PDB entry 3RZD | X-ray diffraction, 3.30 A resolution | chains C and J of the 12 polymer chains in the assembly

== Chain C ==
Name: DNA-directed RNA polymerase II subunit RPB3
Source organism: Saccharomyces cerevisiae
UniProtKB: P16370 (RPB3_YEAST); residue numbers follow UniProt; this construct covers 1-318
Sequence (318 residues; each row starts with the number of its first residue):
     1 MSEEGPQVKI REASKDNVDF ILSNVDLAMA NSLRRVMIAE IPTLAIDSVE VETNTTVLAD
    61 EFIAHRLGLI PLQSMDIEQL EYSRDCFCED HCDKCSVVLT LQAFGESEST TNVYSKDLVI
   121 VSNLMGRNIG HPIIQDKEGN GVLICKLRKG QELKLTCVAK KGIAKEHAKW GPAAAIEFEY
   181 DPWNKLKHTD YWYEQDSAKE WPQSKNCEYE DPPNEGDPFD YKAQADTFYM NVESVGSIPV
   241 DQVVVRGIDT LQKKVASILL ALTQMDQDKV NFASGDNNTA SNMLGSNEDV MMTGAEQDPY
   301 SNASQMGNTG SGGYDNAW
Disordered / not traced: 1-2, 269-318
Curated features (UniProtKB/Swiss-Prot):
  - binding site (Zn(2+)): C86, C88, C92, C95
  - modified residue: S2 (N-acetylserine)
  - natural variant: A30 (A30D: In mutant RPB3-1)
  - mutagenesis: K9 (K9E: Transcript termination readthrough)
Bound ions: Zn2+: C86, C88, C92, C95

== Chain J ==
Name: DNA-directed RNA polymerases I, II, and III subunit RPABC5
Source organism: Saccharomyces cerevisiae
UniProtKB: P22139 (RPAB5_YEAST); residues 1-70 here = UniProt positions 1-70
Sequence (70 residues; each row starts with the number of its first residue):
     1 MIVPVRCFSC GKVVGDKWES YLNLLQEDEL DEGTALSRLG LKRYCCRRMI LTHVDLIEKF
    61 LRYNPLEKRD
Disordered / not traced: 66-70
Curated features (UniProtKB/Swiss-Prot):
  - binding site (Zn(2+)): C7, C10, C45, C46
  - cross-link: K59 (Glycyl lysine isopeptide (Lys-Gly) (interchain with G-Cter in ubiquitin))
Bound ions: Zn2+: C7, C10, C45, C46

== Chain C / chain J interface ==
Pairs across the interface (52):
  N17(C) - K42(J)
  T55(C) - P65(J)
  V57(C) - I57(J)  hydrophobic
  V57(C) - F60(J)  hydrophobic
  L58(C) - I2(J)  hydrophobic
  L58(C) - I57(J)  hydrophobic
  F62(C) - M1(J)  hydrophobic
  F62(C) - I2(J)  hydrophobic
  R66(C) - I2(J)  hydrogen bond (side chain-backbone)
  R66(C) - V3(J)  hydrogen bond (side chain-backbone)
  R66(C) - P4(J)
  R66(C) - V5(J)
  L69(C) - V5(J)
  L69(C) - R6(J)  hydrogen bond (backbone-side chain)
  P71(C) - R6(J)
  T110(C) - L61(J)
  N112(C) - E19(J)
  Y114(C) - E19(J)  hydrogen bond
  Q135(C) - D16(J)
  D136(C) - D16(J)
  D136(C) - S20(J)
  E138(C) - S20(J)  hydrogen bond
  G141(C) - D16(J)
  V142(C) - V5(J)  hydrophobic
  V142(C) - V13(J)  hydrophobic
  V142(C) - G15(J)
  L143(C) - I2(J)  hydrophobic
  L143(C) - G15(J)  hydrogen bond (backbone-backbone)
  I144(C) - I2(J)
  C145(C) - I2(J)  hydrophobic
  K146(C) - D55(J)  salt bridge
  K146(C) - I57(J)
  K146(C) - E58(J)  salt bridge
  K146(C) - L61(J)
  L147(C) - L61(J)
  R148(C) - L61(J)  hydrogen bond (side chain-backbone)
  R148(C) - R62(J)  hydrogen bond (side chain-backbone)
  R148(C) - Y63(J)  hydrogen bond (side chain-backbone)
  R148(C) - N64(J)
  Q151(C) - L61(J)
  Q151(C) - P65(J)  hydrogen bond (side chain-backbone)
  K169(C) - R6(J)
  G171(C) - R6(J)  hydrogen bond (backbone-side chain)
  A174(C) - C10(J)
  A175(C) - C10(J)  hydrophobic
  A175(C) - R43(J)
  E233(C) - K12(J)  salt bridge
  E233(C) - K42(J)  salt bridge
  E233(C) - R43(J)  salt bridge
  V235(C) - R6(J)
  V235(C) - G11(J)
  V235(C) - V13(J)  hydrophobic
Also at the interface, not in a pair above, chain C (32 interface residues in all): I70, A173, E177
Also at the interface, not in a pair above, chain J (26 interface residues in all): N23

== Summary ==
32 residues of chain C and 26 residues of chain J are in contact, with 11 hydrogen bonds and 5 salt bridges.
Polar contacts include K146(C)-D55(J), K146(C)-E58(J) and E233(C)-K12(J).
Here chain C is DNA-directed RNA polymerase II subunit RPB3 and chain J is DNA-directed RNA polymerases I, II,
and III subunit RPABC5, both from Saccharomyces cerevisiae. Entry 3RZD (RNA Polymerase II Initiation Complex
with a 5-nt RNA) was determined by X-ray diffraction, deposited together with 3RZO, 3S14, 3S15, 3S16, 3S17,
3S1M and 5 further entries.
